PDB entry 4D4G | X-ray diffraction, 2.25 A resolution | chain A

Chain A:
Protein: APNAA1
Organism: Planktothrix agardhii
Reference sequence: G0WVH3 (G0WVH3_PLARU); residues 1-547 here = UniProt positions 1-547
Sequence (573 residues; each row starts with the number of its first residue; numbers below 1 keep their minus sign (Met-25 is residue -25)):
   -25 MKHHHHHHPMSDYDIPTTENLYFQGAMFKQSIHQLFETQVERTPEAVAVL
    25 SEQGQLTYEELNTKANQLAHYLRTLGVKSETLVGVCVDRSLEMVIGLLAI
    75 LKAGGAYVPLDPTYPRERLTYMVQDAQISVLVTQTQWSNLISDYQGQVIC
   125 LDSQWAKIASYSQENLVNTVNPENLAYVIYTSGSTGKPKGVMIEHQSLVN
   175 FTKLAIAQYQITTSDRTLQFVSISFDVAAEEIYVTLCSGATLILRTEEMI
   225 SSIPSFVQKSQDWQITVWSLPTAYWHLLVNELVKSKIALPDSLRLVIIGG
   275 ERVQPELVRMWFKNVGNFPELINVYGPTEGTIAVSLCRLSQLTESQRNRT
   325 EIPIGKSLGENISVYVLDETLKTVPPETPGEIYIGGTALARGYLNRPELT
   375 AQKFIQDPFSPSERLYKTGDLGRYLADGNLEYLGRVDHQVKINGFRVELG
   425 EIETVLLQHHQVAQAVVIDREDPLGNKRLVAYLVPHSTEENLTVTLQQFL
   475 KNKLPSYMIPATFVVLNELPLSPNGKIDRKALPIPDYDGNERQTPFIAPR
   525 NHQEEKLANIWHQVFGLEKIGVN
Unresolved in the structure: -25 to 1, 445-451, 489-547
Differences from the reference sequence: expression tag (-25 to 0)
Bound ions: Mg2+: Asp200, Ile306 (together with AMP-PNP)
Ligand contacts: AMP-PNP (ANP; phosphoaminophosphonic acid-adenylate ester): Tyr154, Thr155, Ser156, Val195, Ser198, Phe199, Asp200, Val201, Gly273, Gly274, Glu275, Arg276, Asn297, Val298, Tyr299, Gly300, Pro301, Thr302, Glu303, Ile328, Thr392, Asp394, Tyr406, Arg409, Gln413, Lys415, Gly418, Phe419, Arg420

In short:
Bound to chain A: AMP-PNP. Asp200 and Ile306 coordinate Mg2+.
Chain A is APNAA1 (Planktothrix agardhii); the structure, Understanding bi-specificity of A-domains, was
determined by X-ray diffraction (same publication as 4D4H, 4D4I, 4D56 and 4D57).
